PDB entry 4UWM | X-ray diffraction, 1.90 A resolution | chains A and B

[Chain A (and B)]
Molecule: 3,6-diketocamphane 1,6 monooxygenase
Source organism: Pseudomonas putida
Notes: EC 1.14.13.-; chain B of this document is another copy of the same molecule, construct and numbering; everything in this record applies to it too
UniProt: D7UER1 (C16MO_PSEPU); residues 1-378 here = UniProt positions 1-378
Sequence (378 residues; each row starts with the number of its first residue):
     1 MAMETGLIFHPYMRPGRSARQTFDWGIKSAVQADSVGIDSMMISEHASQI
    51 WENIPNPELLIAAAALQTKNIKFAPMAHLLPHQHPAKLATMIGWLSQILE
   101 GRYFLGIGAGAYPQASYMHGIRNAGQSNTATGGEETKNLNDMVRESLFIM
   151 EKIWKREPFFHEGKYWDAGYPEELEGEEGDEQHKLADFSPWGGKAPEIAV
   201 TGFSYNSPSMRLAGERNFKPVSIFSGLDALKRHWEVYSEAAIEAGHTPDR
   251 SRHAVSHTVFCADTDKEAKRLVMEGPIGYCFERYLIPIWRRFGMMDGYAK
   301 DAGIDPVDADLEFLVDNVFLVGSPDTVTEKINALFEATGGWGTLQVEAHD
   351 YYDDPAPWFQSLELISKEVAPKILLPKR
Disordered / not traced: 126-135, 176-179, 377-378 (chain B: 125-135, 176-179, 378)
Ligand contacts: FMN (flavin mononucleotide): I8, H10, Y12, S44, M76, A77, T201, G202, F203, S204, S207, P208, S209, I223, W289, M294
UniProt features mapped onto this chain:
  - binding site (FMN): H10, S44, M76, T201 to S209
From the paper describing this entry:
  - binding site for flavin mononucleotide: H10, S44, M76, A77
  - binding site for flavin mononucleotide: F203, I223 (proposed by the authors, not directly observed)
  - self-association interface (contacts with another copy of this molecule): E175 to D180

[Chain A / chain B interface]
Pairs across the interface - 143 pairs, chain A then chain B:
  P15(A) with E181(B); Q182(B)
  A19(A) with W94(B); Q97(B); I98(B)
  R20(A) with L66(B); I98(B); E100(B), salt bridge
  F23(A) with A62(B); W94(B), hydrophobic; I98(B), hydrophobic
  D24(A) with L66(B)
  E45(A) with K87(B)
  A47(A) with A186(B); F188(B)
  S48(A) with L185(B); A186(B), hydrogen bond (backbone-backbone)
  Q49(A) with A186(B)
  I50(A) with E181(B); Q182(B); K184(B); L185(B); A186(B), hydrophobic
  W51(A) with Q182(B), hydrogen bond
  N53(A) with W94(B); F188(B)
  I54(A) with W94(B), hydrophobic
  P55(A) with K87(B), hydrogen bond (backbone-side chain); T90(B); W94(B); F188(B)
  N56(A) with K87(B); M91(B); W94(B)
  E58(A) with L59(B)
  L59(A) with E58(B); L59(B), hydrophobic; A62(B), hydrophobic; W94(B), hydrophobic
  A62(A) with F23(B); L59(B), hydrophobic; A63(B)
  A63(A) with A62(B); A63(B), hydrophobic
  L66(A) with R20(B); D24(B)
  H82(A) with H84(B); K87(B)
  Q83(A) with Q83(B), hydrogen bond; H84(B), hydrogen bond (side chain-backbone); K87(B)
  H84(A) with H82(B); Q83(B), hydrogen bond (backbone-side chain); H119(B), hydrogen bond (side chain-backbone)
  A86(A) with M118(B); H119(B)
  K87(A) with E45(B); P55(B), hydrogen bond (side chain-backbone); N56(B); H82(B); Q83(B); H119(B)
  T90(A) with P55(B); M118(B)
  M91(A) with N56(B)
  W94(A) with A19(B); F23(B), hydrophobic; N53(B); I54(B), hydrophobic; P55(B); N56(B); L59(B), hydrophobic
  Q97(A) with A19(B)
  I98(A) with A19(B); R20(B); F23(B), hydrophobic
  E100(A) with R20(B), salt bridge
  Q114(A) with P171(B); E172(B), hydrogen bond (side chain-backbone); E173(B); L174(B); L185(B)
  Y117(A) with F159(B); F160(B); G169(B); Y170(B); P171(B), hydrophobic
  M118(A) with A86(B); T90(B); A168(B); G169(B), hydrogen bond (backbone-backbone); P171(B)
  H119(A) with H84(B), hydrogen bond (backbone-side chain); A86(B); K87(B); D167(B)
  G120(A) with F160(B); D167(B); A168(B)
  R122(A) with F160(B); E162(B), salt bridge
  K137(A) with D167(B), salt bridge
  F159(A) with Y117(B)
  F160(A) with Y117(B); G120(B); R122(B)
  E162(A) with R122(B), salt bridge
  D167(A) with H119(B); G120(B); K137(B), salt bridge
  A168(A) with M118(B); G120(B)
  G169(A) with Y117(B); M118(B), hydrogen bond (backbone-backbone)
  Y170(A) with Y117(B)
  P171(A) with Q114(B); Y117(B), hydrophobic; M118(B)
  E172(A) with Q114(B), hydrogen bond (backbone-side chain)
  L174(A) with Q114(B)
  D180(A) with R283(B), salt bridge
  E181(A) with I50(B); R283(B), salt bridge
  Q182(A) with P15(B); I50(B); W51(B), hydrogen bond; R283(B), hydrogen bond (side chain-backbone); Y284(B)
  K184(A) with I50(B)
  L185(A) with S48(B); I50(B); Q114(B)
  A186(A) with A47(B); S48(B), hydrogen bond (backbone-backbone); Q49(B); I50(B), hydrophobic
  F188(A) with H46(B); A47(B); N53(B); P55(B)
  R283(A) with E181(B), salt bridge; Q182(B), hydrogen bond (backbone-side chain)
  Y284(A) with Q182(B)
Also at the interface, not in a pair above, chain A (64 interface residues in all): I27, H46, Q67, L95, E173, H183, I288
Also at the interface, not in a pair above, chain B (66 interface residues in all): I27, Q67, K69, L95, I153, D180, H183, I288

[Summary]
The interface between chain A and chain B involves 64 residues on one side and 66 on the other, with 17
hydrogen bonds and 9 salt bridges. Among the polar pairs are R20(A)-E100(B), R122(A)-E162(B) and
K137(A)-D167(B). The paper reports a binding site for flavin mononucleotide at H10(A), S44(A) and M76(A) among
others; a self-association interface involving E175(A).
Chain A and chain B are both 3,6-diketocamphane 1,6 monooxygenase (Pseudomonas putida); the structure, Type II
Baeyer-Villiger monooxygenase.The oxygenating constituent of 3,6-diketocamphane monooxygenase from CAM plasmid
of Pseudomonas putida in ..., was determined by X-ray diffraction (same publication as 5AEC).
